PDB entry 9K0D | electron microscopy, 2.60 A resolution | chains C and M of the 18 polymer chains in the assembly

[Chain C (and M)]
Name: Amyloid-beta A4 protein
Notes: chain M of this document is another copy of the same molecule, construct and numbering; everything in this record applies to it too
Reference sequence: B4DMD5 (B4DMD5_HUMAN); residues 1-42 here correspond to UniProt positions 524-565 (UniProt number = residue number + 523)
Sequence (42 residues; row label = number of the first residue in the row):
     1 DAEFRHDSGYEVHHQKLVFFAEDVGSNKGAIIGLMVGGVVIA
Unresolved in the structure: 1-7
From the paper describing this entry:
  - self-association interface (contacts with another copy of this molecule); pairs are residue here / residue on that copy: Leu34-Leu34, Val36-Val36, Phe20, Val24, Ile32, Leu34, Val36, Val39, Ile41

[How chain C and chain M interact]
Pairs across the interface - 69 pairs, chain C then chain M:
  Gly9(C) with Gly9(M); Tyr10(M), hydrogen bond (backbone-backbone)
  Tyr10(C) with Tyr10(M), hydrophobic
  Glu11(C) with Tyr10(M), hydrogen bond (backbone-backbone); Glu11(M); Val12(M), hydrogen bond (backbone-backbone)
  Val12(C) with Val12(M)
  His13(C) with Val12(M), hydrogen bond (backbone-backbone); His13(M); His14(M), hydrogen bond (backbone-backbone)
  His14(C) with His14(M)
  Gln15(C) with His14(M), hydrogen bond (backbone-backbone); Gln15(M), hydrogen bond; Lys16(M), hydrogen bond (backbone-backbone)
  Lys16(C) with Lys16(M)
  Leu17(C) with Lys16(M), hydrogen bond (backbone-backbone); Leu17(M); Val18(M), hydrogen bond (backbone-backbone)
  Val18(C) with Val18(M)
  Phe19(C) with Val18(M), hydrogen bond (backbone-backbone); Phe19(M); Phe20(M), hydrogen bond (backbone-backbone)
  Phe20(C) with Phe20(M), hydrophobic
  Ala21(C) with Phe20(M), hydrogen bond (backbone-backbone); Ala21(M); Glu22(M)
  Glu22(C) with Glu22(M), hydrogen bond (backbone-backbone)
  Asp23(C) with Glu22(M), hydrogen bond (backbone-backbone); Asp23(M); Lys28(M), salt bridge
  Val24(C) with Ala21(M); Glu22(M); Val24(M)
  Gly25(C) with Val24(M), hydrogen bond (backbone-backbone); Gly25(M)
  Ser26(C) with Ser26(M); Asn27(M), hydrogen bond (backbone-backbone); Lys28(M)
  Asn27(C) with Asn27(M), hydrogen bond
  Lys28(C) with Lys28(M); Gly29(M), hydrogen bond (backbone-backbone)
  Gly29(C) with Gly29(M)
  Ala30(C) with Asn27(M); Ala30(M)
  Ile31(C) with Ala30(M), hydrogen bond (backbone-backbone); Ile31(M); Ile32(M), hydrogen bond (backbone-backbone)
  Ile32(C) with Ile32(M)
  Gly33(C) with Ile32(M), hydrogen bond (backbone-backbone); Gly33(M); Leu34(M), hydrogen bond (backbone-backbone)
  Leu34(C) with Leu34(M)
  Met35(C) with Leu34(M), hydrogen bond (backbone-backbone); Met35(M); Val36(M), hydrogen bond (backbone-backbone); Val39(M); Val40(M), hydrophobic
  Val36(C) with Val36(M)
  Gly37(C) with Val36(M), hydrogen bond (backbone-backbone); Gly37(M); Gly38(M)
  Gly38(C) with Gly38(M); Val39(M), hydrogen bond (backbone-backbone)
  Val39(C) with Val39(M)
  Val40(C) with Val39(M), hydrogen bond (backbone-backbone); Val40(M); Ile41(M), hydrogen bond (backbone-backbone)
  Ile41(C) with Ile41(M), hydrophobic
  Ala42(C) with Ile41(M), hydrogen bond (backbone-backbone)
Also at the interface, not in a pair above, chain C (35 interface residues in all): Ser8
Also at the interface, not in a pair above, chain M (35 interface residues in all): Ser8, Ala42

[In short]
Chain C and chain M each contribute 35 residues to their interface; the contacts include 30 hydrogen bonds and
1 salt bridge. Polar pairs include Asp23(C)-Lys28(M), Gln15(C)-Gln15(M) and Asn27(C)-Asn27(M). The paper
reports a self-association interface involving Phe20(C), Val24(C) and Ile32(C) among others.
Both chains are Amyloid-beta A4 protein. Entry 9K0D (Cryo-EM structure of Amyloid-beta42-4b polymorph 1) was
determined by electron microscopy (same publication as 9K0E and 9K0F).
